9FGU - chains C and E; structure by electron microscopy, 4.30 A resolution (low resolution: residue-level contacts below are approximate; hydrogen-bond / salt-bridge calls are withheld).

Chain C:
Protein: Spike glycoprotein, Fibritin
Source organism: Severe acute respiratory syndrome coronavirus 2
Reference sequence: chimeric construct of P0DTC2, P10104: residues 16-1149 from P0DTC2 (SPIKE_SARS2) positions 1-1134 (UniProt number = residue number - 15); residues 1152-1178 from P10104 positions 458-484 (UniProt number = residue number - 694)
Amino-acid sequence (1214 residues; row label = number of the first residue in the row):
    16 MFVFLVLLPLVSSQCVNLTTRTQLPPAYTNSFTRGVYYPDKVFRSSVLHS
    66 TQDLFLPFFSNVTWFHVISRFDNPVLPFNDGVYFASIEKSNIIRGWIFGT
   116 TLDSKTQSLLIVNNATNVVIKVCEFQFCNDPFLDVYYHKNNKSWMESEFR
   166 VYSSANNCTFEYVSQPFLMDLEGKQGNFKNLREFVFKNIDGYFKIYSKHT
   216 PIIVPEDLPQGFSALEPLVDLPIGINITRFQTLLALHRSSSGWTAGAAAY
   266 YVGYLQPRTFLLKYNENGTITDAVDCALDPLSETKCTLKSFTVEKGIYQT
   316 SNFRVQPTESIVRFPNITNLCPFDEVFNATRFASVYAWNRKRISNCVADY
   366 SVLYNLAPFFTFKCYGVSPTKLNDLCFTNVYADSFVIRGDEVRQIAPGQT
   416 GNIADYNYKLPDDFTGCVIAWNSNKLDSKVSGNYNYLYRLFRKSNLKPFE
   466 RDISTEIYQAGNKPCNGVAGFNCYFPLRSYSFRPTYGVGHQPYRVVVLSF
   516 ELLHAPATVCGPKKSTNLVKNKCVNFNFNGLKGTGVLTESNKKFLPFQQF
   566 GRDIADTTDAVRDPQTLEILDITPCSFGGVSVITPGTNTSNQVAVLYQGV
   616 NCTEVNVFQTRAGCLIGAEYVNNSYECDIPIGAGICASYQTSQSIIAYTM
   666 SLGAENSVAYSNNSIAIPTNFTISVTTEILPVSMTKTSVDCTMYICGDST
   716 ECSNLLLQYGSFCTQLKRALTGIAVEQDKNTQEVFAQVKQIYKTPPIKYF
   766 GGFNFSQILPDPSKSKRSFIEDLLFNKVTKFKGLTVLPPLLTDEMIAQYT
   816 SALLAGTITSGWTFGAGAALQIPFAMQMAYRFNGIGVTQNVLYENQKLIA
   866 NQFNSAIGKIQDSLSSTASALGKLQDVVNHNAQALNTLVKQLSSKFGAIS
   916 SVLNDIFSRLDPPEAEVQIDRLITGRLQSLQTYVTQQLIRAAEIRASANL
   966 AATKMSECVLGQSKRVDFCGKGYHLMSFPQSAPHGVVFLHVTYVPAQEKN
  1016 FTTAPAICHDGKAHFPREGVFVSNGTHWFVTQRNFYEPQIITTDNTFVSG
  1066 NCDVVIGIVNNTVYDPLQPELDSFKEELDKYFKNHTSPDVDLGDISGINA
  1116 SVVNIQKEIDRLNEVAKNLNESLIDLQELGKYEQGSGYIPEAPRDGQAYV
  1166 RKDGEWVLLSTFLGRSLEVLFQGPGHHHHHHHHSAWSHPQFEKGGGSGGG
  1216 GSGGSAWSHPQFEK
Unresolved in the structure: 16-333, 525-1229
Sequence notes: variant Val82 (Ala67 in P0DTC2), Ile102 (Thr95 in P0DTC2), Asp149 (Gly142 in P0DTC2), Ile218 (Asn211 in P0DTC2), Val219 (Leu212 in P0DTC2), Pro220 (Val213 in P0DTC2), Glu221 (Arg214 in P0DTC2), Asp339 (Gly in P0DTC2), Leu371 (Ser in P0DTC2), Pro373 (Ser in P0DTC2), Phe375 (Ser in P0DTC2), Asn417 (Lys in P0DTC2), Lys440 (Asn in P0DTC2), Ser446 (Gly in P0DTC2), Asn477 (Ser in P0DTC2), Lys478 (Thr in P0DTC2), Ala484 (Glu in P0DTC2), Arg493 (Gln in P0DTC2), Ser496 (Gly in P0DTC2), Arg498 (Gln in P0DTC2), Tyr501 (Asn in P0DTC2); conflict Ser84 (Lys77 in P0DTC2), His505 (Tyr in P0DTC2), Lys547 (Thr in P0DTC2), Gly614 (Asp in P0DTC2), Tyr635 (His655 in P0DTC2), Lys732 (Asn764 in P0DTC2), Tyr764 (Asp796 in P0DTC2), Lys797 (Asn856 in P0DTC2), His895 (Gln954 in P0DTC2), Lys910 (Asn969 in P0DTC2), Phe922 (Leu981 in P0DTC2), Pro927 (Lys986 in P0DTC2), Pro928 (Val987 in P0DTC2), Leu1173 (Phe479 in P10104); linker (1150-1151); expression tag (1179-1229)
Disulfides: Cys336-Cys361, Cys379-Cys432, Cys480-Cys488
Covalently attached groups: N-acetylglucosamine (NAG) linked to Asn343
Swiss-Prot annotation at these positions:
  - glycosylation: Asn32 (N-linked (GlcNAc...) (complex) asparagine), Asn76 (N-linked (GlcNAc...) (hybrid) asparagine), Thr691 (O-linked (GlcNAc...) threonine)

Chain E:
Protein: scFv76-77 single chain fragment
Source organism: Homo sapiens
Notes: antibody fragment or engineered binder
Amino-acid sequence (265 residues; row label = number of the first residue in the row; numbers below 1 keep their minus sign (Arg-3 is residue -3)):
    -3 RTMEEVQLLQSAGGLVQPGGSLRLSCAASGFTVSANYMSWVRQAPGKGLE
    47 WVSVIYPGGSTFYADSVKGRFTISKDNSKNTLYLQMNSLRVEDTAVYYCA
    97 RDLSVAGAFDIWGQGTLVTVSSGGGGSGGGGSGGGGSEIVLTQSPGTLSL
   147 SPGEKATLFCRASQTFSSNYLAWYQQKPGQAPSLLIYGGSTRAAGIPDRF
   197 SGSGSGTDFTLTINRLEPEDFAIYYCQEYGSSPRVTFGQGTRLEIKRAAA
   247 GDYKDDDDKHHHHHH
Unresolved in the structure: -3 to 0, 117-134, 241-261
Disulfides: Cys22-Cys95, Cys156-Cys222

Interface between chain C and chain E:
Pairs across the interface (23):
  Arg403(C) with Ser227(E)
  Thr415(C) with Ser56(E); Phe58(E)
  Tyr421(C) with Pro53(E)
  Leu455(C) with Tyr33(E)
  Asn460(C) with Pro53(E); Gly54(E)
  Tyr473(C) with Ala31(E)
  Ala475(C) with Ala31(E)
  Gly476(C) with Gly26(E)
  Asn477(C) with Gly26(E)
  Tyr489(C) with Arg97(E); Leu99(E)
  Arg493(C) with Val101(E)
  Ser496(C) with Ser163(E)
  Arg498(C) with Ser163(E); Ser164(E)
  Tyr501(C) with Thr161(E); Phe162(E); Ser163(E)
  Gly502(C) with Gln160(E); Thr161(E)
  His505(C) with Ser227(E)
Interface residues without a listed pair, chain C (19 interface residues in all): Asp420, Phe456, Asn487
Interface residues without a listed pair, chain E (20 interface residues in all): Phe27, Thr28, Tyr52, Ile135

Summary:
19 residues of chain C face 20 of chain E across their interface. Covalently linked N-acetylglucosamine: at
Asn343(C).
Here chain C is Spike glycoprotein, Fibritin (Severe acute respiratory syndrome coronavirus 2) and chain E is
scFv76-77 single chain fragment (Homo sapiens). Entry 9FGU (SARS-CoV-2 (B.1.1.529/Omicron variant) Spike
protein in complex with the single chain fragment scFv76-77 (focused refinement)) was determined by electron
microscopy.
